PDB entry 7PPU | X-ray diffraction, 1.34 A resolution | chains A and B

# Chain A (and B)
Name: Sulerythrin
From: Sulfurisphaera tokodaii str. 7
Notes: chain B of this document is another copy of the same molecule, construct and numbering; everything in this record applies to it too
UniProtKB: F9VPE5 (F9VPE5_SULTO); residue numbers follow UniProt; this construct covers 1-144
Amino-acid sequence (145 residues; row label = number of the first residue in the row; numbering starts at 0):
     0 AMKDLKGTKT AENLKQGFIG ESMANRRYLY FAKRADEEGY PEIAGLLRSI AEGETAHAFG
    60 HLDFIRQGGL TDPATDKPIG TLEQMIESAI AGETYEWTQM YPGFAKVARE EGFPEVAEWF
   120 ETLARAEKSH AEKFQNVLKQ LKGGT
Unresolved in the structure: 144 (chain B: 143-144)
Sequence notes: expression tag (0)
Ion coordination: Fe ion site 1: Glu-20, Glu-53, His-56 (together with hydroxide ion) (shared with Glu-126(B) of chain B); Fe ion site 2: Glu-53 (together with hydroxide ion) (shared with Glu-92(B), Glu-95(B), Glu-126(B) of chain B); Fe ion site 3: Glu-92, Glu-95, Glu-126 (together with hydroxide ion) (shared with Glu-53(B) of chain B); Fe ion site 4: Glu-126 (together with hydroxide ion) (shared with Glu-20(B), Glu-53(B), His-56(B) of chain B)
Ligand contacts:
  - hydroxide ion (OH), molecule 1: Glu-20, Ala-23, Glu-53, His-56
  - hydroxide ion (OH), molecule 2: Glu-92, Glu-95, Glu-126

# Chain A / chain B interface
Pairs across the interface (155):
  Ala-0(A) / Phe-112(B)
  Met-1(A) / Phe-112(B)  hydrophobic
  Met-1(A) / Glu-114(B)
  Leu-4(A) / Phe-112(B)  hydrophobic
  Thr-7(A) / Glu-110(B)
  Thr-7(A) / Phe-112(B)
  Lys-8(A) / Val-106(B)
  Lys-8(A) / Glu-110(B)  hydrogen bond (backbone-side chain)
  Thr-9(A) / Ala-107(B)
  Thr-9(A) / Glu-110(B)  hydrogen bond
  Thr-9(A) / Phe-112(B)
  Thr-9(A) / Val-115(B)
  Asn-12(A) / Phe-103(B)
  Leu-13(A) / Phe-119(B)  hydrophobic
  Phe-17(A) / Met-22(B)  hydrophobic
  Phe-17(A) / Arg-25(B)
  Phe-17(A) / Arg-26(B)
  Ile-18(A) / Ile-18(B)  hydrophobic
  Ile-18(A) / Met-22(B)  hydrophobic
  Glu-20(A) / Tyr-100(B)  hydrogen bond
  Glu-20(A) / Glu-126(B)
  Ser-21(A) / Ser-21(B)
  Ser-21(A) / Met-22(B)
  Ser-21(A) / Arg-25(B)
  Met-22(A) / Phe-17(B)  hydrophobic
  Met-22(A) / Ile-18(B)  hydrophobic
  Met-22(A) / Ser-21(B)
  Met-22(A) / Pro-72(B)
  Met-22(A) / Ala-73(B)  hydrophobic
  Asn-24(A) / Arg-25(B)  hydrogen bond
  Arg-25(A) / Phe-17(B)
  Arg-25(A) / Ser-21(B)
  Arg-25(A) / Asn-24(B)  hydrogen bond
  Arg-25(A) / Arg-25(B)
  Arg-25(A) / Thr-54(B)  hydrogen bond
  Arg-25(A) / Ala-57(B)
  Arg-25(A) / Phe-58(B)
  Arg-26(A) / Phe-17(B)
  Arg-26(A) / Asp-71(B)  salt bridge
  Arg-26(A) / Ala-73(B)
  Arg-26(A) / Thr-74(B)
  Arg-26(A) / Ser-87(B)  hydrogen bond
  Arg-26(A) / Ala-88(B)
  Tyr-27(A) / Ala-88(B)  hydrophobic
  Tyr-27(A) / Glu-92(B)  hydrogen bond
  Tyr-27(A) / Phe-133(B)
  Leu-28(A) / Phe-58(B)  hydrophobic
  Tyr-29(A) / Phe-58(B)
  Tyr-29(A) / Leu-61(B)  hydrophobic
  Tyr-29(A) / Asp-62(B)  hydrogen bond
  Tyr-29(A) / Arg-65(B)  hydrogen bond
  Phe-30(A) / Asp-71(B)
  Phe-30(A) / Ile-78(B)  hydrophobic
  Phe-30(A) / Met-84(B)
  Lys-32(A) / Phe-58(B)
  Arg-33(A) / Arg-65(B)
  Arg-33(A) / Gly-79(B)  hydrogen bond (side chain-backbone)
  Arg-33(A) / Thr-80(B)
  Arg-33(A) / Leu-81(B)
  Arg-33(A) / Met-84(B)
  Glu-37(A) / Leu-81(B)
  Tyr-39(A) / Leu-81(B)  hydrophobic
  Tyr-39(A) / Leu-140(B)
  Ile-42(A) / Val-136(B)  hydrophobic
  Ile-42(A) / Leu-140(B)  hydrophobic
  Leu-45(A) / Lys-132(B)
  Leu-45(A) / Val-136(B)  hydrophobic
  Leu-46(A) / Phe-133(B)  hydrophobic
  Ile-49(A) / His-129(B)
  Ile-49(A) / Phe-133(B)  hydrophobic
  Glu-53(A) / Glu-92(B)
  Glu-53(A) / Glu-126(B)
  Glu-53(A) / His-129(B)  salt bridge
  Thr-54(A) / Arg-25(B)  hydrogen bond
  Ala-55(A) / Trp-118(B)
  His-56(A) / Trp-118(B)
  His-56(A) / Leu-122(B)
  His-56(A) / Ala-125(B)
  His-56(A) / Glu-126(B)  salt bridge
  Ala-57(A) / Arg-25(B)
  Phe-58(A) / Arg-25(B)
  Phe-58(A) / Tyr-29(B)
  Phe-58(A) / Lys-32(B)
  Gly-59(A) / Trp-118(B)
  His-60(A) / Tyr-100(B)  hydrogen bond
  His-60(A) / Trp-118(B)  hydrogen bond
  His-60(A) / Phe-119(B)
  His-60(A) / Leu-122(B)
  Leu-61(A) / Tyr-29(B)  hydrophobic
  Asp-62(A) / Tyr-29(B)  hydrogen bond
  Phe-63(A) / Val-115(B)  hydrophobic
  Phe-63(A) / Trp-118(B)  hydrophobic
  Arg-65(A) / Tyr-29(B)  hydrogen bond
  Arg-65(A) / Arg-33(B)
  Asp-71(A) / Arg-26(B)  salt bridge
  Asp-71(A) / Phe-30(B)
  Pro-72(A) / Met-22(B)
  Ala-73(A) / Met-22(B)
  Ala-73(A) / Arg-26(B)
  Thr-74(A) / Arg-26(B)
  Ile-78(A) / Phe-30(B)  hydrophobic
  Gly-79(A) / Arg-33(B)  hydrogen bond (backbone-side chain)
  Leu-81(A) / Arg-33(B)
  Leu-81(A) / Glu-37(B)
  Leu-81(A) / Tyr-39(B)  hydrophobic
  Met-84(A) / Phe-30(B)
  Met-84(A) / Arg-33(B)
  Ser-87(A) / Arg-26(B)  hydrogen bond
  Ala-88(A) / Tyr-27(B)  hydrophobic
  Glu-92(A) / Tyr-27(B)  hydrogen bond
  Glu-92(A) / Glu-53(B)
  Tyr-100(A) / Glu-20(B)  hydrogen bond
  Tyr-100(A) / His-60(B)  hydrogen bond
  Phe-103(A) / Asn-12(B)
  Val-106(A) / Lys-8(B)
  Val-106(A) / Thr-9(B)
  Val-106(A) / Asn-12(B)
  Ala-107(A) / Thr-9(B)
  Glu-110(A) / Thr-7(B)
  Glu-110(A) / Lys-8(B)  hydrogen bond (side chain-backbone)
  Glu-110(A) / Thr-9(B)  hydrogen bond
  Gly-111(A) / Lys-2(B)  hydrogen bond (backbone-side chain)
  Phe-112(A) / Lys-2(B)
  Phe-112(A) / Asp-3(B)
  Phe-112(A) / Leu-4(B)  hydrophobic
  Phe-112(A) / Thr-7(B)
  Phe-112(A) / Thr-9(B)
  Glu-114(A) / Met-1(B)
  Glu-114(A) / Phe-63(B)
  Val-115(A) / Thr-9(B)
  Val-115(A) / Phe-63(B)  hydrophobic
  Trp-118(A) / Ala-55(B)
  Trp-118(A) / His-56(B)
  Trp-118(A) / Gly-59(B)
  Trp-118(A) / His-60(B)  hydrogen bond
  Trp-118(A) / Phe-63(B)  hydrophobic
  Phe-119(A) / Leu-13(B)  hydrophobic
  Phe-119(A) / His-60(B)
  Leu-122(A) / His-56(B)
  Leu-122(A) / His-60(B)
  Ala-125(A) / His-56(B)
  Glu-126(A) / Glu-20(B)
  Glu-126(A) / Glu-53(B)
  Glu-126(A) / His-56(B)  salt bridge
  His-129(A) / Ile-49(B)
  His-129(A) / Glu-53(B)  salt bridge
  Lys-132(A) / Ile-49(B)
  Phe-133(A) / Tyr-27(B)
  Phe-133(A) / Leu-46(B)  hydrophobic
  Phe-133(A) / Ile-49(B)  hydrophobic
  Val-136(A) / Ile-42(B)  hydrophobic
  Val-136(A) / Leu-45(B)  hydrophobic
  Gln-139(A) / Ile-42(B)
  Leu-140(A) / Tyr-39(B)
  Leu-140(A) / Ile-42(B)  hydrophobic
Other interface residues (no listed pair), chain A (78 interface residues in all): Asp-3, Gln-15, Gly-16, Ala-34, Thr-80, Ile-85, Glu-95
Other interface residues (no listed pair), chain B (76 interface residues in all): Gln-15, Gly-16, Leu-28, Ala-34, Ile-85, Glu-95

# Summary
The interface between chain A and chain B involves 78 residues on one side and 76 on the other, with 25
hydrogen bonds and 6 salt bridges. Polar contacts include Arg-26(A)/Asp-71(B), Glu-53(A)/His-129(B) and
His-56(A)/Glu-126(B). Bound to chain A: hydroxide ion.
Both chains are Sulerythrin (Sulfurisphaera tokodaii str. 7). Entry 7PPU (Structure of diFe-Sulerythrin at
0.57 MGy total absorbed dose) was determined by X-ray diffraction together with 7PPT and 7PPV from the same
study.
